1Z2N - chain X; structure by X-ray diffraction, 1.20 A resolution.

Chain X:
Molecule: inositol 1,3,4-trisphosphate 5/6-kinase
Organism: Entamoeba histolytica
Reference sequence: Q9XYQ1 (Q9XYQ1_ENTHI); residue numbers follow UniProt; this construct covers 1-319
Chain sequence (324 residues; each row starts with the number of its first residue; numbers below 1 keep their minus sign (Gly-4 is residue -4)):
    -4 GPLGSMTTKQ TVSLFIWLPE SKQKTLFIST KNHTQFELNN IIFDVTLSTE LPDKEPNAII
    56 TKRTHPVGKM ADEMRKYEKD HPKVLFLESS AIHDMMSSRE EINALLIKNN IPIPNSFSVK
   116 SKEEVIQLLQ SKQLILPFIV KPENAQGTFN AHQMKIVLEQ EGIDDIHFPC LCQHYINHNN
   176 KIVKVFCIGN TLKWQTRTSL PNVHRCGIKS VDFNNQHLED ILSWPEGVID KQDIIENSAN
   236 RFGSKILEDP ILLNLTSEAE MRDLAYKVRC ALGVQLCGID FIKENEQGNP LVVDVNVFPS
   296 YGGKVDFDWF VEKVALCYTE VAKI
Not modelled in the structure: -4 to 4, 316-319
Differences from the reference sequence: cloning artifact (-4 to 0)
Bound ions: Mg2+: Asp275, Asp289 (together with ADP)
Ligand contacts: ADP (adenosine-5'-diphosphate): Arg94, Pro109, Ile134, Lys136, Ala140, His147, Met149, Gln168, His169, Tyr170, Ile171, His173, Ile177, Ser194, Leu195, Phe208, Asn210, Asp275, Ile277, Val288, Asp289, Asn291
What the authors report for this chain:
  - binding site for ADP: Arg94, Pro109, Lys136, His169, Tyr170, His173, Ser194, Leu195, Phe208, Val288
  - contacts within the chain: His173-Ser194 (hydrogen bond), Ile171-His173 (backbone contact)
  - Mg2+ coordination: Asp275, Asp289
  - catalytic residues: His147 (proposed by the authors, not directly observed)
  - specificity-determining residues: Ser295 (proposed by the authors, not directly observed)

In short:
Chain X binds ADP. Asp275 and Asp289 coordinate Mg2+. From the paper: the catalytic residue His147; a binding
site for ADP at Arg94, Pro109 and Lys136 among others.
Chain X is inositol 1,3,4-trisphosphate 5/6-kinase (Entamoeba histolytica); the structure, Inositol
1,3,4-trisphosphate 5/6-kinase complexed Mg2+/ADP, was determined by X-ray diffraction, deposited together
with 1Z2O and 1Z2P.
